Entry 7TS0 (electron microscopy, 2.80 A resolution); this record covers chains B and H of the 6 polymer chains in the assembly.

[Chain B]
Molecule: Guanine nucleotide-binding protein G(I)/G(S)/G(T) subunit beta-1
From: Rattus norvegicus
Reference sequence: P54311 (GBB1_RAT); residues 2-340 here = UniProt positions 2-340
Amino-acid sequence (400 residues; numbered -33 to 366; the number before each row is that of its first residue; numbers below 1 keep their minus sign (Met-33 is residue -33)):
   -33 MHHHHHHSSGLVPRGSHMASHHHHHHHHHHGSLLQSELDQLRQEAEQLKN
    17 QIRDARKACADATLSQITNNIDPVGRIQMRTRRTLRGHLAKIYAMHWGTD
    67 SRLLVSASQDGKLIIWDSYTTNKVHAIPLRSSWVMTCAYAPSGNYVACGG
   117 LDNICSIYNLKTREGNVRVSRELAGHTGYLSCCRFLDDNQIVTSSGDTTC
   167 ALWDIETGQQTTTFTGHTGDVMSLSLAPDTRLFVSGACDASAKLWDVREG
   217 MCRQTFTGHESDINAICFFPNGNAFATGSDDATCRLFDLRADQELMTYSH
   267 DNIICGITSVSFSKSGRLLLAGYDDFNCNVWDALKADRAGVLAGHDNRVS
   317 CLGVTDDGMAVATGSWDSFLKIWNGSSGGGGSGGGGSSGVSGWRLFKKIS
Disordered / not traced: -33 to 2, 344-366
Construct notes: expression tag (-33 to 1, 341-366)
UniProt features mapped onto this chain:
  - modified residue: Ser2 (N-acetylserine), His266 (Phosphohistidine)

[Chain H]
Molecule: scFV16
From: synthetic construct
Notes: antibody fragment or engineered binder
Amino-acid sequence (247 residues; row label = number of the first residue in the row; note: 14 numbers in that range are skipped by the numbering (no residue carries them; nothing is unmodelled there); a row labelled like 120A-120O holds insertion residues (120A, then the next letters in order)):
     2 VQLVESGGGLVQPGGSRKLSCSASGFAFSSFGMHWVRQAPEKGLEWVAYI
    52 SSGSGTIYYADTVKGRFTISRDDPKNTLFLQMTSLRSEDTAMYYCVRSIY
   102 YYGSSPFDFWGQGTTLTVS
120A-120O AGGGGSGGGGSGGGG
   135 SADIVMTQATSSVPVTPGESVSISCRSSKSLLHSNGNTYLYWFLQRPGQS
   185 PQLLIYRMSNLASGVPDRFSGSGSGTAFTLTISRLEAEDVGVYYCMQHLE
   235 YPLTFGAGTKLEL
Disordered / not traced: 120A-120O
Disulfide bonds: Cys22-Cys96, Cys159-Cys229

[Interface between chain B and chain H]
Residue-residue contacts (10; chain B residue first):
  Arg68(B) - Tyr103(H)
  Val90(B) - Tyr102(H)  hydrophobic
  His91(B) - Tyr102(H)
  Arg129(B) - Val2(H)
  Arg129(B) - Arg98(H)
  Glu130(B) - Gly26(H)
  Glu130(B) - Phe27(H)
  Glu130(B) - Ala28(H)  hydrogen bond (backbone-backbone)
  Glu130(B) - Phe32(H)
  Gly131(B) - Phe32(H)
Also at the interface, not in a pair above, chain B (11 interface residues in all): Asp66, Leu69, Asp83, Leu126, Asn132

[Overview]
Chain B and chain H form an interface of 11 and 8 residues respectively; the contacts include 1 hydrogen bond.
Its one hydrogen bond, Glu130(B)-Ala28(H), is backbone to backbone.
Here chain B is Guanine nucleotide-binding protein G(I)/G(S)/G(T) subunit beta-1 (Rattus norvegicus) and chain
H is scFV16 (synthetic construct). Entry 7TS0 (Cryo-EM structure of corticotropin releasing factor receptor 2
bound to Urocortin 1 and coupled with heterotrimeric ...) was determined by electron microscopy together with
7TRY from the same study.
